PDB entry 6N9V | electron microscopy, 4.00 A resolution | chains A and B of the 9 polymer chains in the assembly

== Chain A (and B) ==
Protein: DNA primase/helicase
Organism: Enterobacteria phage T7
Notes: EC 2.7.7.-, 3.6.4.12; chain B of this document is another copy of the same molecule, construct and numbering; everything in this record applies to it too
UniProtKB: P03692 (PRIM_BPT7); numbering as in UniProt (aligned over 1-566)
Amino-acid sequence (566 residues; numbered 1 to 566; the number before each row is that of its first residue):
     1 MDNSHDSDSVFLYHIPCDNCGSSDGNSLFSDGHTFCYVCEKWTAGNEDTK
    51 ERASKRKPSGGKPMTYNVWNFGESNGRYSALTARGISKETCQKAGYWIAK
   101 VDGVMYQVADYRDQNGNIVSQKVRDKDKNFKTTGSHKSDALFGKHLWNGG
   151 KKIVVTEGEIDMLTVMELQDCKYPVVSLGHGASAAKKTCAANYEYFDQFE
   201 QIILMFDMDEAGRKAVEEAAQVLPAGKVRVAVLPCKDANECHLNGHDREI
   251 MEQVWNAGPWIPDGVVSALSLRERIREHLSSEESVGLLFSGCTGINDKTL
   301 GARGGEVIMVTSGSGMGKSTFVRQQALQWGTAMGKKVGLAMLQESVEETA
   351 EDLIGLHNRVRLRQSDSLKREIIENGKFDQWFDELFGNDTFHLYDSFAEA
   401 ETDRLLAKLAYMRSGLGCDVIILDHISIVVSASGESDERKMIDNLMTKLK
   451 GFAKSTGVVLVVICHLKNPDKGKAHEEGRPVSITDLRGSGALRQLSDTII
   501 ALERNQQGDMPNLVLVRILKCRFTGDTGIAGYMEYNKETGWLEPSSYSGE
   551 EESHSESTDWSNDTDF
Disordered / not traced: 1-263, 281-284, 343-345, 364-369, 397-404, 431-436, 506-510, 549-566 (chain B: 1-263, 282-283, 397-401, 432-435, 550-566)
Construct notes: engineered mutation Gln343 (Glu in P03692)
Small-molecule neighbours: dTTP (TTP): Gln494, Lys520, Cys521, Arg522, Phe523, Thr524, Gly525
Swiss-Prot annotation at these positions:
  - zinc finger: Cys17 to Cys39 (C4-like)
  - region: Glu550 to Phe566 (Binding to viral DNA polymerase)
  - binding site (Zn(2+)): Cys17, Cys20, Cys36, Cys39
  - binding site (Mg(2+)): Glu157, Asp207, Asp237
  - binding site (ATP): Ser312 to Ser319
  - site (dTTP/dATP binding): Arg361, His465, Arg504, Arg522, Tyr535
What the authors report for this chain:
  - mutagenesis - E343Q: abolished catalytic activity (citing earlier work)
  - specificity-determining residues: His33 (citing earlier work)

== Interface between chain A and chain B ==
Residue-residue contacts (58; chain A residue first):
  Gly264(A) with Asp395(B), hydrogen bond (backbone-backbone)
  Val266(A) with His392(B); Leu393(B), hydrogen bond (backbone-backbone); Asp395(B)
  Ser267(A) with Asp389(B); His392(B)
  Ala268(A) with Phe382(B); Phe386(B), hydrophobic; Phe391(B)
  Leu269(A) with Phe386(B)
  Leu271(A) with Val346(B), hydrophobic; Ala350(B), hydrophobic; Phe382(B)
  Arg272(A) with Asp379(B), salt bridge; Phe382(B); Asp383(B), salt bridge
  Arg274(A) with Glu347(B), salt bridge
  Ile275(A) with Ala350(B), hydrophobic; Glu351(B); Phe378(B), hydrophobic; Phe382(B), hydrophobic
  Arg276(A) with Ile373(B); Asp379(B), salt bridge
  His278(A) with Glu348(B), salt bridge; Glu351(B), salt bridge
  Leu279(A) with Glu351(B); Lys369(B); Phe378(B), hydrophobic
  Arg439(A) with Glu438(B), salt bridge
  Lys440(A) with Glu438(B)
  Asp443(A) with Glu438(B)
  Thr447(A) with Ser431(B)
  Lys454(A) with Ser396(B), hydrogen bond
  Ile483(A) with Glu476(B)
  Thr484(A) with Ala474(B); Glu476(B)
  Ser489(A) with Asn468(B)
  Gly490(A) with Asn468(B); Arg487(B)
  Ala491(A) with Arg487(B)
  Arg493(A) with Ser314(B), hydrogen bond (backbone-side chain); Asn468(B), hydrogen bond; Glu476(B), salt bridge
  Gln494(A) with His425(B); His465(B); Leu466(B), hydrogen bond (side chain-backbone); Arg487(B)
  Leu495(A) with His425(B)
  Leu519(A) with Gln506(B)
  Lys520(A) with Ser314(B)
  Arg522(A) with Gln343(B)
  Phe523(A) with Arg361(B); Arg363(B); Gln364(B)
  Thr524(A) with Arg361(B); Lys537(B)
  Asp526(A) with Lys537(B), salt bridge
  Thr527(A) with Gln506(B)
Other interface residues (no listed pair), chain A (36 interface residues in all): Val265, Lys450, Ser482, Gly525
Other interface residues (no listed pair), chain B (46 interface residues in all): Gly315, Leu342, Glu344, Ile354, Tyr394, Lys408, Tyr411, Met412, Ser436, Lys467, Pro469, Glu477

== Summary ==
36 residues of chain A and 46 residues of chain B are in contact; the contacts include 6 hydrogen bonds and 9
salt bridges. Among the polar pairs are Arg272(A)-Asp379(B), Arg272(A)-Asp383(B) and Arg274(A)-Glu347(B).
Ligands of chain A: dTTP. The paper reports that E343Q of chain A abolishes catalytic activity; the
specificity determinant His33(A).
Chain A and chain B are both DNA primase/helicase (Enterobacteria phage T7); the structure, Structure of
bacteriophage T7 lagging-strand DNA polymerase (D5A/E7A) and gp4 (helicase/primase) bound to DNA including
RNA/DNA ..., was determined by electron microscopy together with 6N7I, 6N7N, 6N7S, 6N7T, 6N7V, 6N7W and 3
further entries from the same study.
